6D5V - chains R and S of the 3 polymer chains in the assembly; structure by X-ray diffraction, 2.04 A resolution.

Chain R:
Molecule: GTPase HRas
Source organism: Homo sapiens
UniProtKB: P01112 (RASH_HUMAN); residues 1-166 here = UniProt positions 1-166
Amino-acid sequence (167 residues; each row starts with the number of its first residue; numbering starts at 0):
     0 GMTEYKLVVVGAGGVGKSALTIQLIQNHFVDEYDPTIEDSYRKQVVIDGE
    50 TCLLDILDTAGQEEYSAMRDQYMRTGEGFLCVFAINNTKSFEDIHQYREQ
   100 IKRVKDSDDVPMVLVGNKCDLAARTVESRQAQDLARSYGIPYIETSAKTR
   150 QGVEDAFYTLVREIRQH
Construct notes: expression tag (0)
Swiss-Prot annotation at these positions:
  - region: His166 (Hypervariable region)
  - motif: Tyr32 to Tyr40 (Effector region)
  - binding site (GTP): Gly13 to Ala18, Val29 to Thr35, Ala59, Gly60, Asn116 to Asp119, Ser145 to Lys147
  - modified residue: Met1 (N-acetylmethionine), Thr2 (N-acetylthreonine), Cys118 (S-nitrosocysteine)
  - glycosylation: Thr35 (Microbial infection: O-linked (Glc) threonine)
  - natural variant: Gly12 (G12A: In CSTLO; G12C: In CSTLO; G12D: In CSTLO; G12E: In CSTLO; G12S: In CSTLO and CMEMS; G12V: In CSTLO, bladder carcinoma and CMEMS), Gly13 (G13C: In CSTLO; G13D: In CSTLO; G13R: In SFM), Gln22 (Q22K: In CMEMS), Glu37 (E37EE: In CSTLO), Thr58 (T58I: In CSTLO), Gln61 (Q61K: In NMTC2; Q61L: In melanoma), Glu63 (E63K: In CMEMS), Ser89 (S89C: Found in a patient with severe fetal hydrops and pleural effusion; uncertain significance), Lys117 (K117R: In CSTLO), Ala146 (A146T: In CSTLO; A146V: In CSTLO)
  - mutagenesis: Ser17 (S17N: Dominant negative. Prevents PLCE1 EGF-induced recruitment to plasma membrane. No effect on subcellular location of isoform 2), Asn26 (N26G: Loss of interaction with PLCE1; when associated with V-12), Val29 (V29A: No effect on interaction with PLCE1; when associated with V-12), Tyr32 (Y32F: Loss of interaction and recruitment to plasma membrane of PLCE1; when associated with V-12), Pro34 (P34G: No effect on interaction with PLCE1; when associated with V-12), Thr35 (T35S: Loss of interaction with PLCE1; when associated with V-12), Glu37 (E37G: No effect on interaction with PLCE1; when associated with V-12), Asp38 (D38N: No effect on interaction with PLCE1; when associated with V-12), Ser39 (S39C: No effect on interaction with PLCE1; when associated with V-12), Ala59 (A59T: Loss of GTPase activity and creation of an autophosphorylation site), Gln61 (Q61I: Moderately increased transformation of cultured cell lines; Q61R: Promotes interaction with SHOC2 and PP1C; Q61V: Strongly increased transformation of cultured cell lines), Ala83 (A83T: GTP-binding activity reduced by factor of 30), 4 further mutagenesis entries in UniProt

Chain S:
Molecule: Son of sevenless homolog 1
Source organism: Homo sapiens
UniProtKB: Q07889 (SOS1_HUMAN); residue numbers follow UniProt; this construct covers 566-1046
Amino-acid sequence (482 residues; numbered 565 to 1046; the number before each row is that of its first residue):
   565 GQMRLPSADVYRFAEPDSEENIIFEENMQPKAGIPIIKAGTVIKLIERLT
   615 YHMYADPNFVRTFLTTYRSFCKPQELLSLIIERFEIPEPEPTEADRIAIE
   665 NGDQPLSAELKRFRKEYIQPVQLRVLNVCRHWVEHHFYDFERDAYLLQRM
   715 EEFIGTVRGKAMKKWVESITKIIQRKKIARDNGPGHNITFQSSPPTVEWH
   765 ISRPGHIETFDLLTLHPIEIARQLTLLESDLYRAVQPSELVGSVWTKEDK
   815 EINSPNLLKMIRHTTNLTLWFEKCIVETENLEERVAVVSRIIEILQVFQE
   865 LNNFNGVLEVVSAMNSSPVYRLDHTFEQIPSRQKKILEEAHELSEDHYKK
   915 YLAKLRSINPPCVPFFGIYLTNILKTEEGNPEVLKRHGKELINFSKRRKV
   965 AEITGEIQQYQNQPYCLRVESDIKRFFENLNPMGNSMEKEFTDYLFNKSL
  1015 EIEPRNPKPLPRFPKKYSYPLKSPGVRPSNPR
Not modelled in the structure: 565, 591-596, 744-750, 1046
Construct notes: expression tag (565)
Small-molecule neighbours: FVY (1-[(3-chloro-4-fluorophenyl)methyl]-5,6-dimethyl-1H-benzimidazol-2-amine): Val852, Ile856, Met878, Asn879, Val883, Tyr884, Leu886, Asp887, Thr889, Phe890, Ile893, Leu901, Glu902, His905
Reported in the primary citation:
  - binding site for FVY: Asp887, Phe890, Glu902

Interface between chain R and chain S:
Pairs across the interface (67):
  Gly13(R) - Thr810(S)
  Ser17(R) - Glu942(S)
  Ile21(R) - Lys939(S)
  Ile21(R) - Gly943(S)
  Gln25(R) - Gly943(S)  hydrogen bond (side chain-backbone)
  Asp30(R) - Pro945(S)
  Glu31(R) - Gly943(S)
  Glu31(R) - Asn944(S)
  Tyr32(R) - Lys939(S)
  Tyr32(R) - Gly943(S)
  Tyr32(R) - Asn944(S)  hydrogen bond (backbone-side chain)
  Pro34(R) - Asn936(S)
  Pro34(R) - Lys939(S)
  Pro34(R) - Thr940(S)
  Thr35(R) - Asn936(S)
  Tyr40(R) - His911(S)
  Asp54(R) - His911(S)  salt bridge
  Ile55(R) - His911(S)
  Asp57(R) - Thr935(S)
  Asp57(R) - Lys939(S)  hydrogen bond (backbone-side chain)
  Thr58(R) - Thr935(S)  hydrogen bond (backbone-side chain)
  Ala59(R) - Thr935(S)  hydrogen bond (backbone-side chain)
  Ala59(R) - Leu938(S)
  Gly60(R) - Trp809(S)  hydrogen bond (backbone-side chain)
  Gly60(R) - Leu934(S)
  Gly60(R) - Leu938(S)
  Gln61(R) - Phe929(S)
  Gln61(R) - Gly931(S)  hydrogen bond (side chain-backbone)
  Gln61(R) - Thr935(S)  hydrogen bond
  Glu63(R) - Lys814(S)  salt bridge
  Glu63(R) - Leu822(S)
  Glu63(R) - Ile825(S)
  Glu63(R) - Arg826(S)  salt bridge
  Glu63(R) - Thr829(S)  hydrogen bond (backbone-side chain)
  Tyr64(R) - Met824(S)
  Tyr64(R) - Ile825(S)
  Tyr64(R) - Thr828(S)
  Tyr64(R) - Thr829(S)
  Tyr64(R) - Phe929(S)  hydrophobic
  Tyr64(R) - Phe930(S)
  Tyr64(R) - Gly931(S)  hydrogen bond (side chain-backbone)
  Ser65(R) - Thr829(S)
  Ser65(R) - Glu1002(S)
  Ala66(R) - Thr832(S)
  Met67(R) - Ser876(S)
  Met67(R) - Tyr912(S)
  Met67(R) - Phe929(S)  hydrophobic
  Arg68(R) - Glu1002(S)  salt bridge
  Asp69(R) - Asn879(S)
  Asp69(R) - Ser880(S)
  Asp69(R) - Ser881(S)  hydrogen bond (side chain-backbone)
  Gln70(R) - Val875(S)
  Gln70(R) - Ser876(S)
  Gln70(R) - Asn879(S)  hydrogen bond
  Tyr71(R) - Tyr912(S)  hydrogen bond
  Tyr71(R) - Phe929(S)
  Arg73(R) - Asn879(S)  hydrogen bond (side chain-backbone)
  Arg73(R) - Ser880(S)
  Arg73(R) - Ser881(S)
  Arg73(R) - Tyr884(S)
  Gln95(R) - Lys1003(S)
  Arg102(R) - Ser881(S)
  Arg102(R) - Thr1006(S)
  Arg102(R) - Asp1007(S)  salt bridge
  Arg102(R) - Phe1010(S)
  Val103(R) - Ser881(S)
  Asp105(R) - Arg1019(S)  salt bridge
Interface residues without a listed pair, chain R (35 interface residues in all): Gly12, Ala18, Asp33, Leu56
Interface residues without a listed pair, chain S (43 interface residues in all): Leu833, Pro882, Ser908, Asp910, Ile932, Lys963

Summary:
35 residues of chain R face 43 of chain S across their interface, with 14 hydrogen bonds and 6 salt bridges.
Among the polar pairs are Asp54(R)-His911(S), Glu63(R)-Lys814(S) and Glu63(R)-Arg826(S). Ligands of chain S:
compound FVY. From the paper: a binding site for FVY at Asp887(S), Phe890(S) and Glu902(S).
Here chain R is GTPase HRas and chain S is Son of sevenless homolog 1, both from Homo sapiens. Entry 6D5V
(Ras:SOS:Ras in complex with a small molecule activator) was determined by X-ray diffraction together with
6D55, 6D56, 6D59, 6D5E, 6D5G, 6D5H and 4 further entries from the same study.
